Entry 3OEH (X-ray diffraction, 3.00 A resolution); this record covers chains A and D of the 9 polymer chains in the assembly.

[Chain A]
Molecule: ATP synthase subunit alpha
From: Saccharomyces cerevisiae
Notes: EC 3.6.3.14
Reference sequence: P07251 (ATPA_YEAST); residues 1-510 here correspond to UniProt positions 36-545 (UniProt number = residue number + 35)
Sequence (510 residues; numbered 1 to 510; the number before each row is that of its first residue):
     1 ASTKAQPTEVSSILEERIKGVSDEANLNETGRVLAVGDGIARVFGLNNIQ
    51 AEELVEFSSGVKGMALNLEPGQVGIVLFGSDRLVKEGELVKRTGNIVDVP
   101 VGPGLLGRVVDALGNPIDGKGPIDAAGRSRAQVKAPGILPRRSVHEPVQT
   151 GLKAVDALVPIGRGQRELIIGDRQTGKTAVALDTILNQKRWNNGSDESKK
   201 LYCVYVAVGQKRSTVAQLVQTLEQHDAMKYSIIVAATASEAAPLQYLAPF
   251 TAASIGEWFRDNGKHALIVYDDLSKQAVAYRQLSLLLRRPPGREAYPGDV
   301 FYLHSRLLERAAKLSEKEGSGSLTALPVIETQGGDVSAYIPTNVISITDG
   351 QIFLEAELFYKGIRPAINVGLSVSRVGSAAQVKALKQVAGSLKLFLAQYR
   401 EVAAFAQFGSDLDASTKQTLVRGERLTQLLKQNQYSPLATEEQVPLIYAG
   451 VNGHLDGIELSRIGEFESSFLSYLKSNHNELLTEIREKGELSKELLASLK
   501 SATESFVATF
Unresolved in the structure: 1-25, 408-409, 510
Curated features (UniProtKB/Swiss-Prot):
  - binding site (ATP): Gly171 to Thr178
  - site: Ser372 (Required for activity)
  - modified residue (Phosphoserine): Ser22, Ser143
From the paper describing this entry:
  - contacts within the chain: Asn67-Arg289 (hydrogen bond)

[Chain D]
Molecule: ATP synthase subunit beta
From: Saccharomyces cerevisiae
Notes: EC 3.6.3.14
Reference sequence: P00830 (ATPB_YEAST); residues 3-478 here correspond to UniProt positions 36-511 (UniProt number = residue number + 33)
Sequence (484 residues; each row starts with the number of its first residue; numbers below 1 keep their minus sign (Ala-5 is residue -5)):
    -5 ASHHHHHHAAQSTPITGKVTAVIGAIVDVHFEQSELPAILNALEIKTPQG
    45 KLVLEVAQHLGENTVRTIAMDGTEGLVRGEKVLDTGGPISVPVGRETLGR
    95 IINVIGEPIDERGPIKSKLRKPIHADPPSFAEQSTSAEILETGIKVVDLL
   145 APYARGGKIGLFGGAGVGKTVFIQELINNIAKAHGGFSVFTGVGERTREG
   195 NDLYREMKETGVINLEGESKVALVFGQMNEPPGARARVALTGLTIAEYFR
   245 DEEGQDVLLFIDNIFRFTQAGSEVSALLGRIPSAFGYQPTLATDMGLLQE
   295 RITTTKKGSVTSVQAVYVPADDLTDPAPATTFAHLDATTVLSRGISELGI
   345 YPAVDPLDSKSRLLDAAVVGQEHYDVASKVQETLQTYKSLQDIIAILGMD
   395 ELSEQDKLTVERARKIQRFLSQPFAVAEVFTGIPGKLVRLKDTVASFKAV
   445 LEGKYDNIPEHAFYMVGGIEDVVAKAEKLAAEAN
Unresolved in the structure: -5 to 5, 476-478
Differences from the reference sequence: expression tag (-5 to 2); engineered mutation Phe279 (Val312 in P00830)
Curated features (UniProtKB/Swiss-Prot):
  - binding site (ATP): Gly157 to Thr164
  - modified residue: Thr79 (Phosphothreonine), Thr204 (Phosphothreonine), Ser340 (Phosphoserine)

[Chain A / chain D interface]
Residue-residue contacts (85):
  Leu34(A) - Gly55(D)
  Ala35(A) - His53(D)
  Ala35(A) - Leu54(D)
  Ala35(A) - Gly55(D)
  Val36(A) - Ile33(D)
  Val36(A) - Gln52(D)
  Val36(A) - His53(D)  hydrogen bond (backbone-backbone)
  Asp38(A) - Gln52(D)
  Asp38(A) - Arg274(D)  salt bridge
  Asp81(A) - Ile33(D)
  Arg82(A) - Ala32(D)
  Arg82(A) - Ile33(D)  hydrogen bond (side chain-backbone)
  Arg82(A) - Leu34(D)
  Arg82(A) - Asn35(D)  hydrogen bond
  Arg82(A) - Pro82(D)
  Lys85(A) - Leu30(D)
  Lys85(A) - Ala32(D)
  Lys85(A) - His53(D)
  Glu86(A) - Leu30(D)
  Glu86(A) - His53(D)  hydrogen bond (backbone-side chain)
  Glu86(A) - Gly55(D)
  Glu86(A) - Glu56(D)  hydrogen bond (side chain-backbone)
  Glu86(A) - Asn57(D)  hydrogen bond (side chain-backbone)
  Ile117(A) - Phe124(D)  hydrophobic
  Arg173(A) - Phe326(D)
  Arg173(A) - Asp352(D)  salt bridge
  Gln174(A) - Phe326(D)
  Gln174(A) - Lys354(D)  hydrogen bond
  Lys211(A) - Glu294(D)
  Lys211(A) - Ala327(D)
  Lys211(A) - His328(D)  hydrogen bond (side chain-backbone)
  Lys211(A) - Leu329(D)
  Lys211(A) - Asp330(D)  salt bridge
  Arg212(A) - Pro122(D)  hydrogen bond (side chain-backbone)
  Arg212(A) - Ser123(D)
  Arg212(A) - Phe124(D)
  Arg212(A) - Gln127(D)
  Arg212(A) - Glu294(D)  hydrogen bond (backbone-side chain)
  Ser213(A) - Gln127(D)
  Ser213(A) - Thr129(D)
  Val215(A) - Phe124(D)  hydrophobic
  Ala216(A) - Phe124(D)
  Ala216(A) - Thr129(D)
  Gln217(A) - Thr129(D)  hydrogen bond
  Gln217(A) - Arg356(D)  hydrogen bond
  Gln220(A) - Thr129(D)  hydrogen bond
  Ala238(A) - Gly290(D)
  Ala238(A) - Glu294(D)
  Ala238(A) - His328(D)
  Ser239(A) - Pro121(D)
  Ser239(A) - Gly290(D)
  Ser239(A) - Leu291(D)
  Ser239(A) - Glu294(D)
  Glu240(A) - Thr287(D)
  Arg281(A) - Ser277(D)  hydrogen bond
  Arg281(A) - Ala278(D)
  Gln282(A) - Pro283(D)
  Gln282(A) - Thr284(D)
  Gln282(A) - Thr287(D)  hydrogen bond
  Leu285(A) - Ile275(D)
  Leu285(A) - Pro276(D)
  Leu285(A) - Ser277(D)
  Leu285(A) - Pro283(D)  hydrophobic
  Leu286(A) - Arg274(D)
  Leu286(A) - Pro283(D)  hydrophobic
  Leu286(A) - Thr284(D)
  Arg288(A) - Gly273(D)  hydrogen bond (side chain-backbone)
  Arg288(A) - Ile275(D)
  Pro291(A) - Ile275(D)  hydrophobic
  Glu294(A) - Ala278(D)
  Ala295(A) - Ser277(D)
  Ala295(A) - Ala278(D)
  Gln332(A) - Thr318(D)
  Gln332(A) - Ala323(D)
  Glu357(A) - Gln379(D)  hydrogen bond
  Tyr360(A) - Leu351(D)  hydrogen bond (side chain-backbone)
  Tyr360(A) - Lys354(D)
  Tyr360(A) - Gln375(D)
  Tyr360(A) - Glu376(D)
  Tyr360(A) - Gln379(D)
  Lys361(A) - Glu376(D)
  Lys361(A) - Gln379(D)
  Lys361(A) - Ser383(D)  hydrogen bond
  Gln407(A) - Leu384(D)
  Gln407(A) - Ile387(D)
Other interface residues (no listed pair), chain A (47 interface residues in all): Gly37, Arg42, Val84, Val109, Gln210, Thr237, Ala242, Gln245, Val278, Arg289, Gly333, Gly362, Arg364
Other interface residues (no listed pair), chain D (59 interface residues in all): Pro31, Ala51, Ala125, Lys152, Ala286, Leu317, Thr332, Val334, Tyr368, Ser372, Glu395, Ser397

[Summary]
Chain A and chain D form an interface of 47 and 59 residues respectively, with 19 hydrogen bonds and 3 salt
bridges. Among the polar pairs are Asp38(A)-Arg274(D), Arg173(A)-Asp352(D) and Lys211(A)-Asp330(D). From
UniProt: 8 ATP-binding residues on chain A; 8 ATP-binding residues on chain D. From the paper: contacts within
the chain involving Asn67(A) and Arg289(A).
Chain A is ATP synthase subunit alpha and chain D is ATP synthase subunit beta, both from Saccharomyces
cerevisiae; the structure, Structure of four mutant forms of yeast F1 ATPase: beta-V279F, was determined by
X-ray diffraction (same publication as 3OE7 and 3OFN).
